PDB entry 5XDT | X-ray diffraction, 1.30 A resolution | chain A

== Chain A ==
Molecule: Cell division protein FtsZ
Source organism: Staphylococcus aureus (strain MRSA252)
Reference sequence: Q6GHP9 (FTSZ_STAAR); residue numbers follow UniProt; this construct covers 12-316
Chain sequence (308 residues; row label = number of the first residue in the row):
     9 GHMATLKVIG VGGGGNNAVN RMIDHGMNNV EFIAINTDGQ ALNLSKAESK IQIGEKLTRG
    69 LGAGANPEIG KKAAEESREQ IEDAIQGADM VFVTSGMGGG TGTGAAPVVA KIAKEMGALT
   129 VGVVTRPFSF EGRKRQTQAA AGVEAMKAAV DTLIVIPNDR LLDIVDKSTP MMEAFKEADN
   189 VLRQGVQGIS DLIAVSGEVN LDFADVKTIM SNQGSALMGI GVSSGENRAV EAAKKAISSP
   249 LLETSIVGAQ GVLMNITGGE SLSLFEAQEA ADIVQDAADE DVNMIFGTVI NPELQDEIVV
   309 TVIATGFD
Not modelled in the structure: 9, 316
Differences from the reference sequence: expression tag (9-11)
Metal / ion sites: Ca2+: L200, V203, N208, L209 (together with ZI7)
Small-molecule neighbours:
  - GDP (guanosine-5'-diphosphate): G20, G21, G22, N25, R29, N44, G104, M105, G107, G108, T109, G110, T133, R134, P135, F136, E139, R143, N166, L169, F183, A186
  - 1-methylpyrrolidin-2-one (MB3): G22, G23, A26, T102, S103, G104, V131, V132, T133, I164, A186, D187
  - ZI7 (2,6-bis(fluoranyl)-3-[[6-(trifluoromethyl)-[1,3]thiazolo[5,4-b]pyridin-2-yl]methoxy]benzamide): M98, F100, G193, V194, G196, I197, D199, L200, V203, S204, G205, V207, N208, L209, V214, M218, M226, L261, N263, G295, T296, V297, T309, I311
From the paper describing this entry:
  - binding site for ZI7: M98, F100, G193, I197, L200, V214, M218, M226, L261, I311
  - conformationally variable residues (side-chain flip): I197, M226, I311
  - mutagenesis - G193D, G196S: increased growth in response to TXA707
  - mutagenesis - G196S: unchanged growth in response to TXA6101

== Overview ==
Ligands of chain A: GDP, compound ZI7 and 1-methylpyrrolidin-2-one. L200, V203, N208 and L209 form the Ca2+
site. The paper reports a binding site for ZI7 at M98, F100 and G193 among others; G193D and G196S increase
growth in response to TXA707.
Chain A is Cell division protein FtsZ (Staphylococcus aureus (strain MRSA252)); the structure, Staphylococcus
aureus FtsZ 12-316 complexed with TXA707, was determined by X-ray diffraction (same publication as 5XDU, 5XDV
and 5XDW).
